4FNT - chains A and D of the 4 polymer chains in the assembly; structure by X-ray diffraction, 2.60 A resolution.

[Chain A (and D)]
Protein: Alpha-galactosidase AgaA
Organism: Geobacillus stearothermophilus
Notes: EC 3.2.1.22; chain D of this document is another copy of the same molecule, construct and numbering; everything in this record applies to it too
UniProtKB: Q9ALJ4 (Q9ALJ4_GEOSE); residues 1-729 here = UniProt positions 1-729
Sequence (729 residues; each row starts with the number of its first residue):
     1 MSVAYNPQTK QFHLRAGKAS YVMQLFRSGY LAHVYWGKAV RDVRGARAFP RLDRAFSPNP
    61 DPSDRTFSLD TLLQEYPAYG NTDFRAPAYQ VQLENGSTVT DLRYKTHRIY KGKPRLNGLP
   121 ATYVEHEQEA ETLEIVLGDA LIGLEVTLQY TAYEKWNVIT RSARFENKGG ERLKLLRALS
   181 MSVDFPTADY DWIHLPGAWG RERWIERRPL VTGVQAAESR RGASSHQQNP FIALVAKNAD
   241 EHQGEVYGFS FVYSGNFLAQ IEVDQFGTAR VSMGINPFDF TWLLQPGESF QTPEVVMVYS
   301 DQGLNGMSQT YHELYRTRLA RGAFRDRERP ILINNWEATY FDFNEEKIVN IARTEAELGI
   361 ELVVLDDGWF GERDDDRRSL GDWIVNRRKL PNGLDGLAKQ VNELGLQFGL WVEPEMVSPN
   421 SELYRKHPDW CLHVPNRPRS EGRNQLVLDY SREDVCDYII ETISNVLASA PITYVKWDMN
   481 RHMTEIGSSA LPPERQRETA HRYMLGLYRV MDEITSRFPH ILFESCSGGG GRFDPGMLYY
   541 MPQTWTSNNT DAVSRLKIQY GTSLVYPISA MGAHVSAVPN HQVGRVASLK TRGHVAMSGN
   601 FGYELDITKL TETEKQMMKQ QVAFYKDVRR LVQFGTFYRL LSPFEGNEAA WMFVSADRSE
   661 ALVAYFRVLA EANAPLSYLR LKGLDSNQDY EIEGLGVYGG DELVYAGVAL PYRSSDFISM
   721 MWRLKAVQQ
Unresolved in the structure: 1-9, 728-729
Differences from the reference sequence: engineered mutation Glu355 (Ala in Q9ALJ4), Asn548 (Asp in Q9ALJ4), Val704 (Met in Q9ALJ4)
Swiss-Prot annotation at these positions:
  - active site: Asp478 (Nucleophile)
  - binding site (substrate): Asp53, Trp199, Asp366, Asp367, Arg443, Lys476 to Asn480, Cys526
  - mutagenesis: Trp336 (W336A: Very strongly reduced hydrolytic efficiency against raffinose, but displays medium level of transglycosylation activity compared to none with wild-type enzyme ...), Asp478 (D478A: Loss of activity)

[Chain A / chain D interface]
Contacting residue pairs (159):
  Ala55(A) with Trp199(D), hydrophobic
  Phe56(A) with Trp199(D); Arg221(D), hydrogen bond (backbone-side chain); His226(D); Met479(D); Asn480(D); Arg481(D); His482(D); Ser527(D); Gly528(D)
  Pro58(A) with Glu441(D); Thr484(D)
  Asn59(A) with Ser440(D); Glu441(D), hydrogen bond (backbone-backbone)
  Pro62(A) with Glu441(D); Asn444(D), hydrogen bond (backbone-side chain)
  Arg65(A) with Asp376(D), salt bridge; Arg377(D); Arg443(D), hydrogen bond (side chain-backbone); Asn444(D), hydrogen bond
  Asp70(A) with Arg221(D), salt bridge
  Tyr79(A) with Arg220(D), hydrogen bond (side chain-backbone); Phe278(D), hydrophobic; Asp279(D); Ile486(D)
  Gly80(A) with Thr484(D); Glu485(D), hydrogen bond (backbone-backbone)
  Asn81(A) with Glu485(D)
  Thr82(A) with Ser440(D); Thr484(D)
  Phe84(A) with Arg220(D), hydrogen bond (backbone-side chain); Arg221(D); His482(D); Met483(D); Thr484(D)
  Arg85(A) with Arg220(D)
  Ala86(A) with Arg220(D)
  Pro87(A) with Phe278(D), hydrophobic
  Gln90(A) with Phe278(D); Asp279(D), hydrogen bond
  Glu94(A) with Pro493(D)
  Asn95(A) with Pro435(D); Pro493(D); Gln496(D)
  Gly96(A) with Pro493(D); Gln496(D); Arg497(D), hydrogen bond (backbone-side chain)
  Ser97(A) with Val434(D); Arg497(D)
  Thr98(A) with Asp279(D), hydrogen bond; Arg497(D)
  Val99(A) with Val434(D), hydrophobic; Arg437(D), hydrogen bond (backbone-side chain); Glu485(D)
  Thr100(A) with Arg437(D)
  Asp101(A) with Arg437(D)
  Asp139(A) with Arg437(D), salt bridge
  Leu141(A) with Asn436(D); Arg437(D)
  Ile142(A) with Arg437(D)
  Arg177(A) with Phe278(D)
  His194(A) with Thr212(D), hydrogen bond (side chain-backbone)
  Pro196(A) with Thr212(D)
  Gly197(A) with Gln265(D)
  Ala198(A) with Gln265(D)
  Trp199(A) with Ala55(D), hydrophobic; Phe56(D)
  Arg201(A) with Gln265(D), hydrogen bond (side chain-backbone); Phe266(D)
  Glu206(A) with Val211(D); Thr212(D), hydrogen bond (side chain-backbone)
  Arg208(A) with Leu210(D), hydrogen bond (side chain-backbone); Val211(D)
  Leu210(A) with Arg208(D), hydrogen bond (backbone-side chain)
  Val211(A) with Trp192(D), hydrophobic; Glu206(D); Arg208(D)
  Thr212(A) with His194(D), hydrogen bond (backbone-side chain); Pro196(D); Glu206(D), hydrogen bond (backbone-side chain); Gln228(D), hydrogen bond (backbone-side chain)
  Gly213(A) with Ala216(D); Gln228(D)
  Val214(A) with Val214(D); Gln215(D); Ala216(D), hydrogen bond (backbone-backbone); Glu218(D)
  Gln215(A) with Val214(D)
  Ala216(A) with Gly213(D); Val214(D), hydrogen bond (backbone-backbone)
  Arg220(A) with Tyr79(D), hydrogen bond (backbone-side chain); Phe84(D), hydrogen bond (side chain-backbone); Arg85(D); Ala86(D); Glu262(D), salt bridge
  Arg221(A) with Phe56(D), hydrogen bond (side chain-backbone); Asp70(D), salt bridge; Phe84(D); Gln265(D)
  His226(A) with Phe56(D)
  Gln227(A) with Gln265(D), hydrogen bond
  Gln228(A) with Thr212(D), hydrogen bond (side chain-backbone); Gly213(D)
  Glu262(A) with Arg220(D), salt bridge
  Gln265(A) with Gly197(D); Ala198(D); Arg201(D), hydrogen bond (backbone-side chain); Arg221(D); Gln227(D), hydrogen bond
  Phe266(A) with Arg201(D)
  Phe278(A) with Tyr79(D), hydrophobic; Pro87(D); Gln90(D); Arg177(D)
  Asp279(A) with Tyr79(D); Gln90(D), hydrogen bond; Thr98(D), hydrogen bond
  Val434(A) with Ser97(D); Val99(D), hydrophobic
  Pro435(A) with Asn95(D)
  Asn436(A) with Leu141(D)
  Arg437(A) with Val99(D), hydrogen bond (side chain-backbone); Thr100(D); Asp101(D); Asp139(D), salt bridge; Leu141(D); Ile142(D)
  Ser440(A) with Asn59(D); Pro60(D); Thr82(D)
  Glu441(A) with Pro58(D); Asn59(D), hydrogen bond (backbone-backbone)
  Arg443(A) with Arg65(D)
  Asn444(A) with Arg65(D), hydrogen bond
  Met479(A) with Phe56(D)
  Asn480(A) with Phe56(D)
  Arg481(A) with Phe56(D)
  His482(A) with Phe56(D); Phe84(D)
  Met483(A) with Phe84(D)
  Thr484(A) with Pro58(D); Gly80(D); Thr82(D); Phe84(D)
  Glu485(A) with Gly80(D), hydrogen bond (backbone-backbone); Asn81(D); Val99(D)
  Ile486(A) with Tyr79(D)
  Pro493(A) with Glu94(D); Asn95(D); Gly96(D)
  Gln496(A) with Asn95(D); Gly96(D)
  Arg497(A) with Gln92(D); Gly96(D), hydrogen bond (side chain-backbone); Ser97(D); Thr98(D)
  Ser527(A) with Phe56(D)
  Gly528(A) with Phe56(D)
Other interface residues (no listed pair), chain A (81 interface residues in all): Pro60, Gln92, Trp192, Pro209, Glu218, Asp376, Gly442
Other interface residues (no listed pair), chain D (81 interface residues in all): Pro209, Gly442

[In short]
Chain A and chain D each contribute 81 residues to their interface; the contacts include 36 hydrogen bonds and
7 salt bridges. Among the polar pairs are Arg65(A)-Asp376(D), Asp70(A)-Arg221(D) and Asp139(A)-Arg437(D).
Both chains are Alpha-galactosidase AgaA (Geobacillus stearothermophilus). Entry 4FNT (Crystal structure of
GH36 alpha-galactosidase AgaA A355E D548N from Geobacillus stearothermophilus in complex with raffinose) was
determined by X-ray diffraction, deposited together with 4FNP, 4FNQ, 4FNR, 4FNS and 4FNU.
